2P2T - chains A and C; structure by X-ray diffraction, 3.00 A resolution.

Chain A:
Name: Dynein light chain 1, cytoplasmic
From: Drosophila melanogaster
UniProt: Q24117 (DYL1_DROME); numbering as in UniProt (aligned over 1-89)
Amino-acid sequence (89 residues; row label = number of the first residue in the row):
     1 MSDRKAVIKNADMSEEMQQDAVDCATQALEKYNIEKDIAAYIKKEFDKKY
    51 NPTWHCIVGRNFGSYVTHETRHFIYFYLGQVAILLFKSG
Not modelled in the structure: 1-2
Ion coordination: Na+ near Glu45 (its only coordinating residue here)

Chain C:
Name: Dynein intermediate chain peptide
UniProt: Q24246 (DYIN_DROME); residues 123-138 here = UniProt positions 123-138
Amino-acid sequence (16 residues; row label = number of the first residue in the row):
   123 KETLVYTKQTQTTSTG
Not modelled in the structure: 123-126, 136-138

Interface between chain A and chain C:
Residue-residue contacts (30; chain A residue first):
  Lys9(A) - Thr135(C)
  Asn10(A) - Lys130(C)
  Arg60(A) - Thr134(C)  hydrogen bond (backbone-side chain)
  Asn61(A) - Thr134(C)
  Phe62(A) - Gln133(C)
  Phe62(A) - Thr134(C)  hydrogen bond (backbone-backbone)
  Gly63(A) - Thr132(C)
  Gly63(A) - Gln133(C)
  Ser64(A) - Lys130(C)
  Ser64(A) - Gln131(C)
  Ser64(A) - Thr132(C)  hydrogen bond
  Tyr65(A) - Thr129(C)
  Tyr65(A) - Lys130(C)
  Tyr65(A) - Gln131(C)
  Val66(A) - Thr129(C)
  Val66(A) - Lys130(C)  hydrogen bond (backbone-backbone)
  Thr67(A) - Val127(C)
  Thr67(A) - Tyr128(C)
  Thr67(A) - Thr129(C)
  His68(A) - Val127(C)
  His68(A) - Tyr128(C)  hydrogen bond (backbone-backbone)
  His68(A) - Lys130(C)  hydrogen bond
  Thr70(A) - Val127(C)
  Phe73(A) - Lys130(C)
  Phe73(A) - Thr132(C)
  Tyr75(A) - Thr132(C)
  Tyr75(A) - Gln133(C)  hydrogen bond (side chain-backbone)
  Tyr75(A) - Thr134(C)
  Tyr77(A) - Thr134(C)
  Tyr77(A) - Thr135(C)  hydrogen bond (side chain-backbone)
Interface residues without a listed pair, chain A (18 interface residues in all): Glu69, Ala82, Leu84

Summary:
The interface between chain A and chain C involves 18 residues on one side and 9 on the other; the contacts
include 8 hydrogen bonds. Polar contacts include Arg60(A)-Thr134(C), Ser64(A)-Thr132(C) and
His68(A)-Lys130(C).
Chain A is Dynein light chain 1, cytoplasmic (Drosophila melanogaster) and chain C is Dynein intermediate
chain peptide; the structure, Crystal structure of dynein light chain LC8 bound to residues 123-138 of
intermediate chain IC74, was determined by X-ray diffraction.
